Entry 8GBY (X-ray diffraction, 2.35 A resolution); this record covers chains H and L.

# Chain H
Name: PC39-50E Fab heavy chain
Source organism: Homo sapiens
Notes: antibody fragment or engineered binder
Amino-acid sequence (236 residues; each row starts with the number of its first residue; a row labelled like 31A-31D holds insertion residues (31A, then the next letters in order)):
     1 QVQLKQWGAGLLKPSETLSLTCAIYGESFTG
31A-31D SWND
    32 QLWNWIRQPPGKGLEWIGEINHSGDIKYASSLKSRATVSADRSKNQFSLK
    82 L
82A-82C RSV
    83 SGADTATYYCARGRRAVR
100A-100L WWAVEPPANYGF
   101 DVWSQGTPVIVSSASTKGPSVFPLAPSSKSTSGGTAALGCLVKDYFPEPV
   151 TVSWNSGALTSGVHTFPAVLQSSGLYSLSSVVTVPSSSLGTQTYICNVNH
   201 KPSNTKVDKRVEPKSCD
Not modelled in the structure: 100D-100G, 128-133, 215-217
Disulfides: Cys22-Cys92, Cys140-Cys196

# Chain L
Name: PC39-50E Fab light chain
Source organism: Homo sapiens
Notes: antibody fragment or engineered binder
Amino-acid sequence (218 residues; numbered -1 to 214 plus 2 insertion-coded residues; the number before each row is that of its first residue; numbers below 1 keep their minus sign (Val-1 is residue -1)):
    -1 VHEIVLTQSPGTLSLSPGEKATLSCRASQ
   27A S
    28 IASTYLAWYQQKPGQAPRLLLHQGYNRATGIPDRFSGSGSGTVYTLTISG
    78 LEPDDFAVYYCQHLGTSP
   95A P
    96 YTFGQGTKLEIKRTVAAPSVFIFPPSDEQLKSGTASVVCLLNNFYPREAK
   146 VQWKVDNALQSGNSQESVTEQDSKDSTYSLSSTLTLSKADYEKHKVYACE
   196 VTHQGLSSPVTKSFNRGEC
Not modelled in the structure: 214
Disulfides: Cys23-Cys88, Cys134-Cys194

# Chain H / chain L interface
Residue-residue contacts (76; chain H residue first):
  Leu33(H) - Tyr96(L)
  Asn35(H) - Tyr96(L)
  Gln39(H) - Gln38(L)  hydrogen bond
  Gln39(H) - Tyr87(L)  hydrogen bond
  Lys43(H) - Tyr87(L)
  Gly44(H) - Tyr87(L)
  Leu45(H) - Pro44(L)  hydrophobic
  Leu45(H) - Tyr87(L)
  Leu45(H) - Phe98(L)
  Trp47(H) - Pro95(L)  hydrophobic
  Trp47(H) - Pro95A(L)  hydrophobic
  Trp47(H) - Tyr96(L)
  Glu50(H) - Pro95(L)
  Glu50(H) - Tyr96(L)  hydrogen bond
  Lys58(H) - Pro95(L)
  Tyr91(H) - Gln38(L)
  Tyr91(H) - Gln42(L)
  Tyr91(H) - Ala43(L)  hydrophobic
  Arg97(H) - Gly92(L)  hydrogen bond (side chain-backbone)
  Arg97(H) - Thr93(L)  hydrogen bond (side chain-backbone)
  Arg97(H) - Ser94(L)
  Arg97(H) - Pro95(L)
  Arg97(H) - Tyr96(L)  hydrogen bond
  Ala98(H) - Tyr32(L)  hydrophobic
  Trp100A(H) - Thr31(L)
  Trp100A(H) - Gln50(L)
  Ala100H(H) - His49(L)  hydrogen bond (backbone-side chain)
  Asn100I(H) - Leu46(L)
  Asn100I(H) - His49(L)
  Asn100I(H) - Thr56(L)
  Tyr100J(H) - His49(L)
  Tyr100J(H) - Gln50(L)
  Gly100K(H) - Tyr36(L)
  Gly100K(H) - Leu91(L)
  Phe100L(H) - Tyr36(L)  hydrogen bond (backbone-side chain)
  Phe100L(H) - Leu46(L)
  Phe100L(H) - Gln89(L)
  Phe100L(H) - Leu91(L)  hydrophobic
  Phe100L(H) - Tyr96(L)  hydrophobic
  Asp101(H) - Leu46(L)
  Trp103(H) - Ala43(L)  hydrophobic
  Trp103(H) - Pro44(L)
  Ser104(H) - Ala43(L)
  Phe122(H) - Ser121(L)
  Phe122(H) - Gln124(L)
  Pro123(H) - Ser121(L)
  Pro123(H) - Glu123(L)
  Leu124(H) - Phe118(L)
  Leu124(H) - Val133(L)  hydrophobic
  Ala125(H) - Phe118(L)
  Thr135(H) - Phe116(L)
  Ala137(H) - Phe116(L)  hydrophobic
  Ala137(H) - Phe118(L)
  Ala137(H) - Leu135(L)  hydrophobic
  Leu141(H) - Ser131(L)
  Lys143(H) - Gln124(L)
  Lys143(H) - Ser131(L)
  His164(H) - Asn137(L)
  His164(H) - Asn138(L)  hydrogen bond
  His164(H) - Ser174(L)  hydrogen bond
  Phe166(H) - Leu135(L)  hydrophobic
  Phe166(H) - Ser162(L)
  Phe166(H) - Thr164(L)
  Phe166(H) - Ser174(L)
  Phe166(H) - Leu175(L)
  Phe166(H) - Ser176(L)
  Pro167(H) - Ser162(L)  hydrogen bond (backbone-side chain)
  Pro167(H) - Val163(L)
  Val169(H) - Gln160(L)
  Val169(H) - Glu161(L)
  Val169(H) - Ser162(L)
  Leu170(H) - Gln160(L)  hydrogen bond (backbone-side chain)
  Gln171(H) - Gln160(L)
  Ser179(H) - Ser176(L)  hydrogen bond
  Val181(H) - Leu135(L)  hydrophobic
  Thr183(H) - Asn137(L)
Other interface residues (no listed pair), chain H (42 interface residues in all): Glu46, Ala136, Leu138, Thr165
Other interface residues (no listed pair), chain L (43 interface residues in all): Ala55, Gln100, Thr129, Asp167

# Overview
42 residues of chain H face 43 of chain L across their interface; the contacts include 13 hydrogen bonds.
Polar contacts include Gln39(H)-Gln38(L), Gln39(H)-Tyr87(L) and Glu50(H)-Tyr96(L).
Here chain H is PC39-50E Fab heavy chain and chain L is PC39-50E Fab light chain, both from Homo sapiens.
Entry 8GBY (Crystal structure of PC39-50E, an anti-HIV broadly neutralizing antibody) was determined by X-ray
diffraction together with 8GBZ and 8GC0 from the same study.
